PDB entry 4BHV | X-ray diffraction, 2.10 A resolution | chains B and D of the 4 polymer chains in the assembly

# Chain B (and D)
Name: Phosphoprotein
Organism: Measles virus
Notes: fragment: tetramerization domain, residues 304-360; chain D of this document is another copy of the same molecule, construct and numbering; everything in this record applies to it too
UniProtKB: P35974 (PHOSP_MEASA); numbering as in UniProt (aligned over 304-360)
Amino-acid sequence (64 residues; each row starts with the number of its first residue):
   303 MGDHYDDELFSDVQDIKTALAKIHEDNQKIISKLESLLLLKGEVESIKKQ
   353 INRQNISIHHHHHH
Disordered / not traced: 303-306, 363-366 (chain D: 303-306, 365-366)
Differences from the reference sequence: expression tag (303, 361-366); engineered mutation His-306 (Tyr in P35974)

# Interface between chain B and chain D
Pairs across the interface (44; chain B residue first):
  Asp-309(B) with Tyr-307(D)
  Glu-310(B) with Tyr-307(D)
  Leu-311(B) with Tyr-307(D); Leu-311(D), hydrophobic
  Asp-314(B) with Tyr-307(D), hydrogen bond; Val-315(D); Lys-319(D), salt bridge
  Asp-317(B) with Lys-319(D), salt bridge
  Ile-318(B) with Ile-318(D), hydrophobic; Leu-322(D), hydrophobic
  Ala-321(B) with Leu-322(D), hydrophobic
  Leu-322(B) with Leu-322(D), hydrophobic
  Ile-325(B) with Leu-322(D), hydrophobic; Ile-325(D), hydrophobic; Asn-329(D)
  Asp-328(B) with His-326(D), salt bridge; Asn-329(D), hydrogen bond; Gln-330(D); Ile-333(D)
  Ile-332(B) with Asn-329(D); Ile-332(D), hydrophobic; Ile-333(D), hydrophobic; Leu-336(D), hydrophobic
  Lys-335(B) with Leu-336(D); Glu-337(D), salt bridge; Leu-340(D)
  Ser-338(B) with Leu-340(D); Lys-343(D), hydrogen bond (backbone-side chain)
  Leu-339(B) with Leu-336(D), hydrophobic; Leu-339(D)
  Leu-341(B) with Lys-343(D)
  Leu-342(B) with Val-346(D), hydrophobic
  Glu-345(B) with Val-346(D)
  Ile-349(B) with Val-346(D); Ile-349(D), hydrophobic; Lys-350(D); Ile-353(D), hydrophobic
  Gln-352(B) with Lys-350(D), hydrogen bond (side chain-backbone); Ile-353(D); Asn-354(D)
  Ile-353(B) with Ile-353(D), hydrophobic
  Gln-356(B) with Ile-353(D); Gln-356(D), hydrogen bond; Asn-357(D), hydrogen bond
Interface residues without a listed pair, chain B (25 interface residues in all): Lys-324, Lys-331, Leu-336, Val-346
Interface residues without a listed pair, chain D (26 interface residues in all): Phe-312, Leu-342

# Summary
25 residues of chain B and 26 residues of chain D are in contact, with 6 hydrogen bonds and 4 salt bridges.
Among the polar pairs are Asp-314(B)/Lys-319(D), Asp-317(B)/Lys-319(D) and Asp-328(B)/His-326(D).
Chain B and chain D are both Phosphoprotein (Measles virus); the structure, Measles virus phosphoprotein
tetramerization domain, was determined by X-ray diffraction together with 4C5Q from the same study.
